Entry 8THD (electron microscopy, 3.25 A resolution); this record covers chains A and B of the 8 polymer chains in the assembly.

Chain A:
Molecule: ELG1 isoform 1
Organism: Saccharomyces cerevisiae
UniProt: A0A8H4F7G7 (A0A8H4F7G7_YEASX); numbering as in UniProt (aligned over 1-791)
Chain sequence (791 residues; numbered 1 to 791; the number before each row is that of its first residue):
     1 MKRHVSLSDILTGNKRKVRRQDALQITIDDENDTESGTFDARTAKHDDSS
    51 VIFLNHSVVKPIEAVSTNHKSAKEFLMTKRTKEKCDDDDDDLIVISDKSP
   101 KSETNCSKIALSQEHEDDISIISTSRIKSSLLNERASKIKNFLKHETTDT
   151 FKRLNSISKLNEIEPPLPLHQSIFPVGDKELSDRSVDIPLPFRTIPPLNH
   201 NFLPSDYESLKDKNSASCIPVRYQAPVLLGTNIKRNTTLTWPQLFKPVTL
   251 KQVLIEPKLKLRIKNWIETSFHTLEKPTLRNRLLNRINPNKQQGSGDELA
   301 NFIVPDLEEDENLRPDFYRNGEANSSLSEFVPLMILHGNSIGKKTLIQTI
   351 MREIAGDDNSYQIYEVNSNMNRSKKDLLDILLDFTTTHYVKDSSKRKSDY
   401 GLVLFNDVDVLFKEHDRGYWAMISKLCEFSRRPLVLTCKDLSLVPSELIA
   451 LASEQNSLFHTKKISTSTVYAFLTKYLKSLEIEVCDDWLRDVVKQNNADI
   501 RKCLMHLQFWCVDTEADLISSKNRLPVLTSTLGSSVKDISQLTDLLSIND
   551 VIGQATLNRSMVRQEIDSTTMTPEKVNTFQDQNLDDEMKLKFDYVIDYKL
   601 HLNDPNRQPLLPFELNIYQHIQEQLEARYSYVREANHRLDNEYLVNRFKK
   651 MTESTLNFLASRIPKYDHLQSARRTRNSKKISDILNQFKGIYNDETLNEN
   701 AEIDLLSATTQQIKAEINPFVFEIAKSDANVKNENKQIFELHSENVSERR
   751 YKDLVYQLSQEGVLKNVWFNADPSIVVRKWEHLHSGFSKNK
Disordered / not traced: 1-183, 279-328, 392-397, 664-698, 736-768, 782-791
Residues lining bound ligands: ATP-gamma-S (AGS; phosphothiophosphoric acid-adenylate ester): Pro242, Gln243, Phe245, Lys246, Pro247, Gln252, Val253, Leu254, Ser340, Ile341, Gly342, Lys343, Lys344, Thr345, Asp407, Lys439, Phe472, Tyr476, Ile500, Arg501, Leu504
From the paper describing this entry:
  - contacts within the chain: Ser217-Glu623 (hydrogen bond), Gln224-Cys485 (hydrogen bond), Val227-Glu483 (hydrogen bond), Leu229-Glu481 (hydrogen bond), Asn232-Ser479 (hydrogen bond), Ser530-Ser630 (hydrogen bond), Ser535-Asp538 (hydrogen bond), Ser560-Glu614 (hydrogen bond), Met561-Glu614 (hydrogen bond), Leu611-Glu614 (hydrogen bond)

Chain B:
Molecule: Replication factor C subunit 4
Organism: Saccharomyces cerevisiae
UniProt: P40339 (RFC4_YEAST); numbering as in UniProt (aligned over 1-323)
Chain sequence (323 residues; numbered 1 to 323; the number before each row is that of its first residue):
     1 MSKTLSLQLPWVEKYRPQVLSDIVGNKETIDRLQQIAKDGNMPHMIISGM
    51 PGIGKTTSVHCLAHELLGRSYADGVLELNASDDRGIDVVRNQIKHFAQKK
   101 LHLPPGKHKIVILDEADSMTAGAQQALRRTMELYSNSTRFAFACNQSNKI
   151 IEPLQSRCAILRYSKLSDEDVLKRLLQIIKLEDVKYTNDGLEAIIFTAEG
   201 DMRQAINNLQSTVAGHGLVNADNVFKIVDSPHPLIVKKMLLASNLEDSIQ
   251 ILRTDLWKKGYSSIDIVTTSFRVTKNLAQVKESVRLEMIKEIGLTHMRIL
   301 EGVGTYLQLASMLAKIHKLNNKA
Disordered / not traced: 1-5
Ion coordination: Mg2+: Thr56 (together with ATP-gamma-S)
Residues lining bound ligands:
  - ATP-gamma-S (AGS; phosphothiophosphoric acid-adenylate ester), molecule 1: Val12, Tyr15, Arg16, Pro17, Asp22, Ile23, Val24, Gly25, Pro51, Gly52, Ile53, Gly54, Lys55, Thr56, Thr57, Asn145, Leu166, Arg174, Met202, Arg203
  - ATP-gamma-S (AGS), molecule 2: Arg128, Arg129, Glu132, Arg157
Swiss-Prot annotation at these positions:
  - binding site (ATP): Val12, Val24, Gly49 to Thr57, Asn145, Arg203

Chain A / chain B interface:
Pairs across the interface (133; chain A residue first):
  Arg193(A) - Glu246(B)  salt bridge
  Ile195(A) - Gln250(B)
  Pro196(A) - Gln250(B)  hydrogen bond (backbone-side chain)
  Leu198(A) - Ile251(B)  hydrophobic
  Leu198(A) - Thr254(B)
  Leu198(A) - Asp255(B)
  Asn199(A) - Lys238(B)  hydrogen bond (backbone-side chain)
  His200(A) - Ile235(B)
  His200(A) - Lys238(B)  hydrogen bond
  His200(A) - Asp255(B)  salt bridge
  Phe202(A) - His232(B)
  Phe202(A) - Leu234(B)  hydrophobic
  Phe202(A) - Ile235(B)  hydrophobic
  Pro204(A) - Asp189(B)
  Asp206(A) - Leu234(B)
  Tyr207(A) - Glu192(B)
  Tyr207(A) - Ala221(B)  hydrophobic
  Tyr207(A) - Asp222(B)
  Tyr207(A) - Phe225(B)  hydrophobic
  Tyr207(A) - His232(B)  hydrogen bond
  Tyr207(A) - Leu234(B)  hydrophobic
  Leu210(A) - Glu192(B)
  Leu210(A) - Phe196(B)
  Leu210(A) - Phe225(B)  hydrophobic
  Leu210(A) - Pro233(B)  hydrophobic
  Leu210(A) - Leu234(B)  hydrophobic
  Lys211(A) - Glu192(B)  hydrogen bond (backbone-side chain)
  Asp212(A) - Asn276(B)  hydrogen bond
  Lys213(A) - Asn276(B)
  Lys213(A) - Ala278(B)
  Arg222(A) - Glu28(B)  salt bridge
  Thr237(A) - Asn41(B)  hydrogen bond (backbone-side chain)
  Thr238(A) - Asn41(B)
  Thr238(A) - Gly106(B)
  Thr238(A) - His108(B)  hydrogen bond (backbone-side chain)
  Thr238(A) - Arg139(B)  hydrogen bond (backbone-side chain)
  Leu239(A) - Asn41(B)  hydrogen bond (backbone-side chain)
  Leu239(A) - Arg139(B)
  Thr240(A) - Ser135(B)
  Thr240(A) - Arg139(B)
  Gln243(A) - Glu132(B)
  Gln243(A) - Ser135(B)  hydrogen bond
  Lys344(A) - Arg129(B)
  Lys344(A) - Glu132(B)  salt bridge
  Asn367(A) - Arg129(B)
  Ser368(A) - Arg90(B)  hydrogen bond (backbone-side chain)
  Ser368(A) - Gln125(B)
  Ser368(A) - Arg129(B)
  Asn369(A) - Arg90(B)
  Asn369(A) - Ala126(B)
  Asn369(A) - Thr130(B)
  Met370(A) - Arg90(B)  hydrogen bond (backbone-side chain)
  Asn371(A) - Arg90(B)
  Asn406(A) - Arg129(B)
  Asp407(A) - Arg128(B)  salt bridge
  Asp407(A) - Arg129(B)  salt bridge
  Val410(A) - Gln125(B)
  Val410(A) - Arg128(B)
  Phe412(A) - Ile86(B)  hydrophobic
  Phe412(A) - Arg90(B)
  Phe412(A) - Gly122(B)
  His415(A) - Asp87(B)  salt bridge
  His415(A) - Arg90(B)
  Asp416(A) - Arg90(B)  salt bridge
  Asp499(A) - Ser156(B)
  Arg501(A) - Ser156(B)  hydrogen bond (side chain-backbone)
  Arg501(A) - Arg157(B)
  Lys502(A) - Glu152(B)  salt bridge
  Lys502(A) - Gln155(B)
  Lys502(A) - Ser156(B)
  Lys502(A) - Ile160(B)
  Met505(A) - Pro43(B)  hydrophobic
  Met505(A) - His44(B)
  Met505(A) - Arg157(B)
  Met505(A) - Cys158(B)
  Met505(A) - Ala159(B)
  Gln508(A) - Asn41(B)  hydrogen bond (side chain-backbone)
  Gln508(A) - Pro43(B)
  Phe509(A) - Arg32(B)
  Phe509(A) - Leu33(B)  hydrophobic
  Phe509(A) - Ile36(B)  hydrophobic
  Phe509(A) - Leu161(B)  hydrophobic
  Trp510(A) - Glu28(B)
  Trp510(A) - Thr29(B)
  Trp510(A) - Arg32(B)  hydrogen bond (backbone-side chain)
  Val512(A) - Arg32(B)
  Asp513(A) - Gln35(B)  hydrogen bond (backbone-side chain)
  Asp513(A) - Asp39(B)
  Thr514(A) - Asp31(B)
  Thr514(A) - Arg32(B)
  Thr514(A) - Gln35(B)
  Ala516(A) - Glu28(B)
  Ala516(A) - Asp31(B)
  Ala516(A) - Arg32(B)  hydrogen bond (backbone-side chain)
  Asp517(A) - Glu28(B)
  Asp517(A) - Arg32(B)  hydrogen bond (backbone-side chain)
  Leu518(A) - Glu28(B)
  Leu518(A) - Arg32(B)
  Ile519(A) - Glu28(B)
  Leu545(A) - Lys290(B)
  Ile548(A) - Lys290(B)
  Ile548(A) - Leu294(B)  hydrophobic
  Ile552(A) - Lys290(B)
  Ile552(A) - Gly293(B)
  Ile552(A) - Leu294(B)
  Ala555(A) - Met297(B)  hydrophobic
  Ala555(A) - Glu301(B)
  Thr556(A) - Met297(B)
  Thr556(A) - Leu300(B)
  Arg559(A) - Leu300(B)
  Arg559(A) - Glu301(B)  salt bridge
  Met561(A) - Leu300(B)  hydrophobic
  Asp567(A) - Thr120(B)
  Asp567(A) - Ala121(B)  hydrogen bond (side chain-backbone)
  Thr569(A) - Thr120(B)  hydrogen bond
  Thr569(A) - Ala121(B)  hydrogen bond (side chain-backbone)
  Thr569(A) - Gly122(B)  hydrogen bond (side chain-backbone)
  Leu611(A) - Gln146(B)
  Pro612(A) - Gln146(B)
  Leu615(A) - Val267(B)  hydrophobic
  Leu615(A) - Thr268(B)
  Leu615(A) - Phe271(B)  hydrophobic
  Leu615(A) - His296(B)
  Ile617(A) - Phe271(B)  hydrophobic
  Ile617(A) - Ile289(B)  hydrophobic
  Ile617(A) - Ile292(B)  hydrophobic
  Ile617(A) - Gly293(B)
  His620(A) - Phe271(B)
  His620(A) - Lys275(B)
  His620(A) - Ile289(B)
  Ile621(A) - Ile289(B)  hydrophobic
  Gln624(A) - Leu286(B)
  Leu625(A) - Leu286(B)  hydrophobic
Other interface residues (no listed pair), chain A (67 interface residues in all): Pro226, Asn497, Cys511, Val595
Other interface residues (no listed pair), chain B (75 interface residues in all): Met50, Lys94, Met119, Leu133, Asp168, Leu277, Arg285
From the paper, about this interface:
  - pairs named by the authors: Pro196(A)-Gln250(B) (backbone contact), His200(A)-Lys238(B), Tyr207(A)-His232(B), Thr238(A)-His108(B) (hydrogen bond), Leu239(A)-Asn41(B) (hydrogen bond), Asp517(A)-Arg32(B) (hydrogen bond), Asp567(A)-Ala121(B) (hydrogen bond), Thr569(A)-Thr120(B) (hydrogen bond)
  - interface residues, chain A: Asp206(A), Tyr207(A), Leu210(A)

Overview:
The interface between chain A and chain B involves 67 residues on one side and 75 on the other, with 23
hydrogen bonds and 10 salt bridges. Polar pairs include Arg193(A)-Glu246(B), His200(A)-Asp255(B) and
Arg222(A)-Glu28(B). The authors report a backbone contact between Pro196(A) and Gln250(B); contacts between
His200(A) and Lys238(B) and Tyr207(A) and His232(B); hydrogen bonds between Thr238(A) and His108(B), Leu239(A)
and Asn41(B) and Asp517(A) and Arg32(B) among others. From the paper: interface residues Asp206(A), Tyr207(A)
and Leu210(A); contacts within the chain involving Ser217(A), Glu623(A) and Gln224(A) among others.
Here chain A is ELG1 isoform 1 and chain B is Replication factor C subunit 4, both from Saccharomyces
cerevisiae. Entry 8THD (Structure of the Saccharomyces cerevisiae clamp unloader Elg1-RFC bound to PCNA) was
determined by electron microscopy together with 8THB and 8THC from the same study.
